6TJY - chains A and B of the 6 polymer chains in the assembly; structure by X-ray diffraction, 2.82 A resolution.

# Chain A
Molecule: Hemagglutinin HA1
Source organism: Influenza A virus (A/harbour seal/Germany/1/2014(H10N7))
UniProtKB: A0A0A7HR51 (A0A0A7HR51_9INFA); residues 1-323 here correspond to UniProt positions 10-332 (UniProt number = residue number + 9)
Amino-acid sequence (325 residues; each row starts with the number of its first residue; numbers below 1 keep their minus sign (Asp-1 is residue -1)):
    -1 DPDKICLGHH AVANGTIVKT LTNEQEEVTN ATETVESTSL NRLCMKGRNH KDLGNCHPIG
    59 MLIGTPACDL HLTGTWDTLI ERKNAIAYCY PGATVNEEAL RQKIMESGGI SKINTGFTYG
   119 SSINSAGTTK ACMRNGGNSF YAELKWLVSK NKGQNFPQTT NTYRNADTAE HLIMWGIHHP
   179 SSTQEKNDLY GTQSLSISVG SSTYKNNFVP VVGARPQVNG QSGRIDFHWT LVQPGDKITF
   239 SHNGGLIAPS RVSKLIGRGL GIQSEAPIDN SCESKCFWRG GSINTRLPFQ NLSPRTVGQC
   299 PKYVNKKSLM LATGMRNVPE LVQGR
Not modelled in the structure: 319-323
Sequence notes: expression tag (-1 to 0); conflict Gln219 (Leu228 in A0A0A7HR51)
Cystine bridges: Cys42-Cys270, Cys54-Cys66, Cys87-Cys130, Cys274-Cys298
Metal / ion sites: Ca2+: Glu104 (together with N-acetylglucosamine) (shared with Glu64(B) of chain B; 1 residue of chain H)

# Chain B
Molecule: Hemagglutinin HA2
Source organism: Influenza A virus (A/harbour seal/Germany/1/2014(H10N7))
UniProtKB: A0A0A7HNL0 (A0A0A7HNL0_9INFA); residues 1-176 here correspond to UniProt positions 333-508 (UniProt number = residue number + 332)
Amino-acid sequence (177 residues; each row starts with the number of its first residue):
     1 GLFGAIAGFI ENGWEGMVDG WYGFRHQNAQ GTGQAADYKS TQAAIDQITG KLNRIIKKTN
    61 TEFESIESEF SEIDHQIGNV INWTKDSITD IWTYQAELLV AMENQHTIDM ADSEMLNLYE
   121 RVRKQLRQNA EEDGKGCFEI YHACDDSCME SIRNNTYDHS QYREEALLNR LNINPVK
Not modelled in the structure: 173-177
Sequence notes: expression tag (177)
Cystine bridges: Cys144-Cys148
Covalent attachments: N-acetylglucosamine (NAG) linked to Asn82, Asn154
Metal / ion sites: Ca2+: Glu64 (together with N-acetylglucosamine) (shared with Glu104(A) of chain A; 1 residue of chain H)

# Interface between chain A and chain B
Pairs across the interface (146; chain A residue first):
  Pro0(A) with Ile140(B)
  Asp1(A) with Gln27(B); Asn28(B); Phe138(B); Glu139(B); Ile140(B), hydrogen bond (backbone-backbone); His142(B); Ala143(B); Cys144(B), hydrogen bond (side chain-backbone)
  Lys2(A) with His26(B); Gln27(B), hydrogen bond (backbone-backbone); Phe138(B); Glu139(B), salt bridge; Met149(B)
  Ile3(A) with Phe24(B), hydrophobic; Arg25(B); Cys137(B); Phe138(B), hydrogen bond (backbone-backbone); Ile140(B), hydrophobic; Ile152(B), hydrophobic
  Cys4(A) with Trp14(B); Gly23(B); Phe24(B); Arg25(B), hydrogen bond (backbone-backbone); Gly136(B); Cys137(B), disulfide
  Leu5(A) with Ile10(B); Trp14(B); Gly23(B); Phe24(B), hydrophobic; Leu118(B), hydrophobic; Gly136(B), hydrogen bond (backbone-backbone); Phe138(B), hydrophobic
  Gly6(A) with Trp14(B); Met17(B); Tyr22(B); Gly23(B), hydrogen bond (backbone-backbone); Met115(B)
  His7(A) with Ile6(B); Ile10(B); Asn12(B); Gly13(B); Trp14(B), hydrogen bond (backbone-backbone); Met17(B); Trp21(B); Tyr22(B); Met115(B)
  His8(A) with Gly13(B); Trp14(B); Met17(B); Gly20(B); Trp21(B), hydrogen bond (backbone-backbone)
  Ala9(A) with Gly13(B); Trp14(B), hydrogen bond (backbone-backbone); Glu15(B)
  Ala11(A) with Glu15(B)
  Val16(A) with Asn104(B)
  Lys17(A) with Ala101(B); Asn104(B), hydrogen bond (backbone-side chain)
  Thr18(A) with Ala101(B); Asn104(B); Gln105(B), hydrogen bond; Ile108(B)
  Leu19(A) with Ala101(B), hydrogen bond (backbone-backbone); Met102(B); Gln105(B)
  Thr20(A) with Gln105(B), hydrogen bond
  Glu24(A) with Ile108(B)
  Val26(A) with Ile108(B), hydrophobic
  Thr30(A) with Leu52(B)
  Thr32(A) with Val100(B)
  Glu79(A) with Phe70(B)
  Arg80(A) with Phe70(B)
  Lys81(A) with Phe70(B)
  Glu96(A) with Ser68(B); Ser71(B)
  Gln100(A) with Ile66(B)
  Glu104(A) with Glu64(B)
  Arg256(A) with Glu64(B), salt bridge
  Leu258(A) with Glu62(B)
  Gln261(A) with Glu67(B); Ser68(B), hydrogen bond; Glu69(B), hydrogen bond (side chain-backbone); Phe70(B)
  Ser262(A) with Phe70(B)
  Arg277(A) with Glu69(B), hydrogen bond (side chain-backbone); Phe70(B)
  Arg284(A) with Ile56(B); Lys57(B)
  Pro286(A) with Ile55(B); Lys57(B)
  Phe287(A) with Trp92(B), hydrophobic; Ala96(B), hydrophobic
  Pro292(A) with Lys85(B)
  Arg293(A) with Glu67(B), salt bridge; Ser68(B), hydrogen bond (side chain-backbone); Glu69(B), salt bridge
  Val295(A) with Phe63(B); Ser65(B)
  Gly296(A) with Thr61(B); Glu62(B); Phe63(B), hydrogen bond (backbone-backbone)
  Gln297(A) with Lys58(B), hydrogen bond (backbone-side chain); Asn60(B); Thr61(B); Glu62(B), hydrogen bond
  Lys300(A) with Thr59(B); Phe63(B); Trp92(B)
  Tyr301(A) with Thr89(B); Trp92(B)
  Val302(A) with Trp92(B); Thr93(B)
  Asn303(A) with Thr89(B); Asp90(B); Thr93(B), hydrogen bond (backbone-side chain)
  Lys304(A) with Glu97(B), salt bridge
  Leu307(A) with Ala96(B); Glu97(B)
  Met308(A) with Val100(B); Asn104(B), hydrogen bond (backbone-side chain)
  Leu309(A) with Leu52(B), hydrophobic; Glu103(B); Asn104(B)
  Ala310(A) with Asn104(B), hydrogen bond (backbone-side chain); Thr107(B)
  Thr311(A) with Trp21(B); Ile48(B)
  Gly312(A) with Trp21(B)
  Met313(A) with Ile6(B), hydrophobic; Trp21(B), hydrophobic; Tyr22(B), hydrophobic; Ala111(B), hydrophobic
  Arg314(A) with Gly1(B); Ala7(B); Ile108(B)
  Val316(A) with Glu11(B); Asn12(B); Gly13(B), hydrogen bond (backbone-backbone)
  Pro317(A) with Asn12(B); Glu15(B)
  Glu318(A) with Asn12(B); Gly13(B); Trp14(B); Glu15(B), hydrogen bond (side chain-backbone); Gly16(B)
Also at the interface, not in a pair above, chain A (62 interface residues in all): Val10, Glu31, Arg99, Glu263, Lys273, Cys298, Pro299
Also at the interface, not in a pair above, chain B (75 interface residues in all): Ala29, Leu98, Leu99, Asp109, Tyr119, Val122, Leu126, Asp133
Inter-chain disulfides: Cys4(A)-Cys137(B)

# Overview
62 residues of chain A and 75 residues of chain B are in contact; the contacts include 1 disulfide bond, 26
hydrogen bonds and 5 salt bridges. Polar contacts include Lys2(A)-Glu139(B), Arg256(A)-Glu64(B) and
Arg293(A)-Glu67(B). N-acetylglucosamine is covalently linked to Asn82(B) and Asn154(B).
Chain A is Hemagglutinin HA1 and chain B is Hemagglutinin HA2, both from Influenza A virus (A/harbour
seal/Germany/1/2014(H10N7)); the structure, Crystal structure of haemagglutinin from (A/seal/Germany/1/2014)
seal H10N7 influenza virus, was determined by X-ray diffraction (same publication as 6TJW, 6TVA, 6TVB, 6TVC,
6TVD, 6TVF and 9 further entries).
